Entry 8SXX (electron microscopy, 3.60 A resolution); this record covers chains E and F of the 12 polymer chains in the assembly.

== Chain E (and F) ==
Molecule: SIR2-like domain-containing protein
From: Escherichia coli
Notes: chain F of this document is another copy of the same molecule, construct and numbering; everything in this record applies to it too
UniProt: A0A7B5N0T7 (A0A7B5N0T7_ECOLX); numbering as in UniProt (aligned over 1-415)
Chain sequence (415 residues; each row starts with the number of its first residue):
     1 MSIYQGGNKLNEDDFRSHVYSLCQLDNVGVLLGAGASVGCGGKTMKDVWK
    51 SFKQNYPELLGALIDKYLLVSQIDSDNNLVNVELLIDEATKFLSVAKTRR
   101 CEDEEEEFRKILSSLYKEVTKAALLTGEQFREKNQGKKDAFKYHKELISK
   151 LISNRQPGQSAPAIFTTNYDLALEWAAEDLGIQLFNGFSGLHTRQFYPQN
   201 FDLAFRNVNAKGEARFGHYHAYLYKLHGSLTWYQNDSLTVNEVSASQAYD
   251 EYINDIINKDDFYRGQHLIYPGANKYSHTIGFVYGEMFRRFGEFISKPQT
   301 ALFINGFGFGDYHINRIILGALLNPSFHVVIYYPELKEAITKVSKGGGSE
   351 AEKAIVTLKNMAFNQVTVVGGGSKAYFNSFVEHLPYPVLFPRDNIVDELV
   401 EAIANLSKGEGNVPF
Not modelled in the structure: 1, 211-216, 408-415 (chain F: 1, 210-216, 395-415)
Ligand contacts: NAD (nicotinamide-adenine-dinucleotide): Ala34, Met45, Asn78, Leu79, Val80, Asn81, Glu83, Thr167, Tyr169, His227, Pro271, Gly272, Lys275, Tyr284, Gly308, Asp311, Ile314
Reported in the primary citation:
  - binding site for NAD: His227, Tyr284, Tyr376, Phe377
  - catalytic residues: His227, Asp311, His313
  - mutagenesis - H227A, D311A, H313A: abolished catalytic activity on NAD+
  - mutagenesis - H227A, D311A, H313A: decreased catalytic activity on single-stranded DNA
  - mutagenesis - H227A: decreased growth

== Chain E / chain F interface ==
Residue-residue contacts (43; chain E residue first):
  Tyr67(E) - Thr98(F)
  Leu68(E) - Thr98(F)
  Leu69(E) - Thr98(F)
  Glu88(E) - Ser94(F)
  Glu88(E) - Val95(F)
  Glu88(E) - Thr98(F)
  Lys91(E) - Lys91(F)
  Lys91(E) - Val95(F)
  Phe92(E) - Val95(F)  hydrophobic
  Ser94(E) - Lys91(F)
  Val95(E) - Phe92(F)  hydrophobic
  Thr98(E) - Tyr67(F)
  Thr98(E) - Leu69(F)
  Arg99(E) - Arg99(F)
  Arg99(E) - Glu104(F)  salt bridge
  Glu104(E) - Arg99(F)  salt bridge
  Pro198(E) - Ile317(F)  hydrophobic
  Gln199(E) - Gly320(F)
  Gln199(E) - Ala321(F)
  Leu238(E) - Glu350(F)
  Lys275(E) - Asn274(F)  hydrogen bond (backbone-side chain)
  Tyr276(E) - Asn274(F)
  His278(E) - Asn274(F)
  His278(E) - Tyr312(F)
  His278(E) - Glu350(F)  salt bridge
  Thr279(E) - Tyr312(F)
  Gly281(E) - Tyr276(F)
  Phe282(E) - Tyr312(F)  hydrophobic
  Phe282(E) - Arg316(F)
  Gly285(E) - Tyr276(F)  hydrogen bond (backbone-side chain)
  Glu286(E) - Tyr276(F)
  Glu286(E) - Tyr284(F)
  Glu286(E) - His313(F)  salt bridge
  Arg289(E) - Tyr276(F)
  Arg289(E) - His313(F)
  Arg290(E) - Ile317(F)
  Glu293(E) - Arg289(F)  hydrogen bond (backbone-side chain)
  Ser296(E) - Arg289(F)  hydrogen bond
  Tyr312(E) - Ile280(F)
  His313(E) - Tyr276(F)  hydrogen bond (side chain-backbone)
  His313(E) - Thr279(F)  hydrogen bond
  Arg316(E) - Thr279(F)  hydrogen bond (side chain-backbone)
  Arg316(E) - Ile280(F)
Other interface residues (no listed pair), chain E (31 interface residues in all): Ser277, Gly292
Other interface residues (no listed pair), chain F (24 interface residues in all): Phe282, Gly285

== Overview ==
Chain E and chain F form an interface of 31 and 24 residues respectively, with 7 hydrogen bonds and 4 salt
bridges. Polar pairs include Arg99(E)-Glu104(F), His278(E)-Glu350(F) and Glu286(E)-His313(F). Bound to chain
E: NAD. The paper reports catalytic residues His227(E), Asp311(E) and His313(E); H227A, D311A and H313A of
chain E abolish catalytic activity on NAD+.
Chain E and chain F are both SIR2-like domain-containing protein (Escherichia coli); the structure, E. coli
dodecamer SIR2, was determined by electron microscopy, deposited together with 8SU9, 8SUW, 8SUB, 8UAE and
8UAF.
